Entry 9KQJ (electron microscopy, 2.95 A resolution); this record covers chains A and B.

== Chain A (and B) ==
Protein: Phosphatidylserine synthase 1
Source organism: Homo sapiens
Notes: EC 2.7.8.29; chain B of this document is another copy of the same molecule, construct and numbering; everything in this record applies to it too
UniProt: P48651 (PTSS1_HUMAN); residue numbers follow UniProt; this construct covers 1-473
Sequence (473 residues; row label = number of the first residue in the row):
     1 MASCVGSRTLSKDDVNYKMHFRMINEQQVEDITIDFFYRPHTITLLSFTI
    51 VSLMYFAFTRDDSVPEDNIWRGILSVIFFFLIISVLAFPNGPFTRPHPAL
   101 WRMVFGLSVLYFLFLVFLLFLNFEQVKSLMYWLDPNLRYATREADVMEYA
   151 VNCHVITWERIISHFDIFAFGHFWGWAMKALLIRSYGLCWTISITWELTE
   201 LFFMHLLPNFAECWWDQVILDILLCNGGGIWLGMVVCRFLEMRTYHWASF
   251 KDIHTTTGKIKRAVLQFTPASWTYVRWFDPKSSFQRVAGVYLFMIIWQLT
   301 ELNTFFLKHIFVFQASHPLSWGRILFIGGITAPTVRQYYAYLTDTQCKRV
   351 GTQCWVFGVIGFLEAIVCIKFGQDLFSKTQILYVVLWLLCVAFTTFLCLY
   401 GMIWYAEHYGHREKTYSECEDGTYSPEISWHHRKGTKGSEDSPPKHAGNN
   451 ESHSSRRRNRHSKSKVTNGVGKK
Not modelled in the structure: 1-13, 141-158, 409-473
Ion coordination: Ca2+: Glu-197, Glu-200, Gln-217
Residues lining bound ligands:
  - tetradecane (C14): Val-104, Pro-318, Trp-321, Gly-322, Leu-325, Phe-326, Gly-329
  - LBN (1-palmitoyl-2-oleoyl-sn-glycero-3-phosphocholine), molecule 1: Pro-40, His-41, Thr-42, Ile-43, Thr-44, Leu-46, Ser-47, Ile-50, Val-51, Met-54
  - LBN, molecule 2: Ile-69, Ile-73, Val-76, Ile-77, Leu-110, Tyr-111, Phe-114
  - LBN, molecule 3: Trp-70, Leu-74, Ile-77, Leu-107, Tyr-111, Phe-114, Leu-118, Met-130, Trp-132, Leu-133, Leu-307, Phe-311, Phe-313, His-317, Pro-318, Leu-319, Gly-322, Arg-323, Phe-326
  - LBN, molecule 4: Ile-73, Leu-110, Leu-113, Phe-114, Phe-117, Ser-128, Leu-129, Trp-132
  - LBN, molecule 5: Ile-167, Phe-168, Gly-171, His-172, Trp-174, Gly-175, Met-178, Ala-315, Ser-320, Trp-321, Ile-324, Leu-325, Gly-328, Gly-329
  - LBN, molecule 6: Gln-285, Ala-288, Gly-289, Tyr-291, Leu-292, Phe-293, Ile-295, Ile-296, Trp-297, Thr-331, Thr-334, Val-335, Tyr-338, Tyr-341, Leu-342, Asp-344, Thr-345, Cys-347, Lys-348, Cys-354, Phe-357, Gly-358, Ile-381, Val-384, Val-385, Trp-387, Leu-388
  - LBN, molecule 7: Leu-292, Tyr-341, Lys-348, Arg-349, Val-350, Phe-362
  - 1,2-dicaproyl-sn-phosphatidyl-L-serine (PSF), molecule 1: Val-29, Glu-30, Asp-31, Ile-32, Thr-33, Ile-34, Phe-37, Tyr-38, Arg-95, Pro-96, His-97, Trp-247, Phe-250, Arg-262, Ala-263, Gln-266, Phe-267
  - 1,2-dicaproyl-sn-phosphatidyl-L-serine (PSF), molecule 2: Pro-92, Phe-93, Thr-94, Arg-95, Pro-96, Leu-100, Trp-101, Met-178, Leu-181, Leu-182, Phe-267, Thr-268, Pro-269, Ala-270, Ser-271, Trp-272, Thr-273, Ala-332, Arg-336
  - Phosphatidylinositol (T7X), molecule 1: Tyr-17, Lys-18, Phe-21, Arg-22, Asn-25, Glu-26, Arg-349
  - Phosphatidylinositol (T7X), molecule 2: Glu-26, Gln-28, Phe-36, Phe-37, Tyr-38, Arg-39, Pro-40, His-41, Thr-42, Thr-44, Leu-45, Phe-48, Val-85, Leu-86, Ala-87, Phe-88, Pro-89, His-97, Ala-99, Arg-102
Curated features (UniProtKB/Swiss-Prot):
  - modified residue: Ala-2 (N-acetylalanine), Ser-417 (Phosphoserine), Ser-425 (Phosphoserine), Ser-442 (Phosphoserine), Ser-454 (Phosphoserine)
What the authors report for this chain:
  - binding site for LBN: Phe-168, His-172
  - Ca2+ coordination: Glu-197, Glu-200, Asp-221
  - conformationally variable residues (side-chain flip): His-172
  - mutagenesis - F168A: abolished catalytic activity
  - mutagenesis - E200A, E301A, K308A: decreased catalytic activity
  - mutagenesis - E200A, E301A, K308A: unchanged expression
  - catalytic residues: His-172 (proposed by the authors, not directly observed)
  - disease-associated variants - L265P, P269S, Q353R: increased catalytic activity (citing earlier work)

== How chain A and chain B interact ==
Residue-residue contacts - 95 pairs, chain A then chain B:
  Tyr-17(A) with Pro-40(B)
  Pro-40(A) with Tyr-17(B); Arg-349(B)
  Thr-42(A) with Val-350(B); Trp-355(B), hydrogen bond (backbone-side chain)
  Ile-43(A) with Tyr-341(B)
  Leu-46(A) with Trp-355(B); Val-359(B), hydrophobic
  Ile-50(A) with Phe-362(B), hydrophobic
  Leu-53(A) with Val-116(B), hydrophobic; Leu-119(B), hydrophobic; Leu-363(B), hydrophobic
  Phe-56(A) with Phe-120(B), hydrophobic
  Ala-57(A) with Leu-119(B), hydrophobic; Ile-366(B), hydrophobic; Lys-370(B)
  Phe-58(A) with Ile-366(B), hydrophobic; Ile-369(B), hydrophobic; Lys-370(B)
  Arg-60(A) with Phe-120(B), hydrogen bond (side chain-backbone)
  Asp-62(A) with Phe-120(B); Leu-121(B); Asn-122(B), hydrogen bond (backbone-side chain); Lys-370(B), salt bridge
  Pro-65(A) with Gln-125(B)
  Asn-68(A) with Phe-120(B); Asn-122(B), hydrogen bond; Gln-125(B)
  Ile-69(A) with Phe-117(B); Gln-125(B)
  Arg-71(A) with Phe-120(B)
  Gly-72(A) with Phe-117(B)
  Ile-73(A) with Phe-117(B)
  Ser-75(A) with Val-116(B); Phe-120(B)
  Val-76(A) with Leu-113(B); Phe-117(B), hydrophobic
  Phe-79(A) with Leu-113(B); Val-116(B), hydrophobic
  Phe-80(A) with Phe-80(B), hydrophobic; Leu-113(B), hydrophobic
  Ile-83(A) with Val-109(B), hydrophobic; Phe-112(B), hydrophobic; Trp-355(B), hydrophobic; Val-356(B), hydrophobic
  Leu-86(A) with Arg-349(B), hydrogen bond (backbone-side chain); Trp-355(B), hydrophobic
  Ala-87(A) with Ala-87(B); Phe-88(B), hydrophobic
  Phe-88(A) with Ala-87(B), hydrophobic; Phe-88(B), hydrophobic
  Phe-112(A) with Phe-79(B); Ile-83(B), hydrophobic
  Leu-113(A) with Val-76(B); Phe-80(B), hydrophobic
  Val-116(A) with Leu-53(B), hydrophobic; Ser-75(B); Val-76(B); Phe-79(B), hydrophobic
  Phe-117(A) with Ile-69(B); Gly-72(B); Val-76(B), hydrophobic
  Leu-119(A) with Leu-53(B), hydrophobic
  Phe-120(A) with Phe-56(B), hydrophobic; Arg-60(B), hydrogen bond (backbone-side chain); Asp-62(B); Asn-68(B); Ser-75(B)
  Leu-121(A) with Asp-62(B); Asn-68(B)
  Asn-122(A) with Asp-62(B), hydrogen bond (side chain-backbone); Asn-68(B), hydrogen bond
  Gln-125(A) with Pro-65(B); Asn-68(B); Ile-69(B)
  Tyr-341(A) with Ile-43(B)
  Arg-349(A) with Pro-40(B); Thr-42(B); Leu-86(B), hydrogen bond (side chain-backbone)
  Val-350(A) with Thr-42(B)
  Thr-352(A) with Leu-86(B)
  Trp-355(A) with Thr-42(B), hydrogen bond (side chain-backbone); Leu-46(B); Ile-83(B), hydrophobic; Leu-86(B), hydrophobic
  Val-356(A) with Ile-83(B), hydrophobic
  Val-359(A) with Thr-49(B)
  Phe-362(A) with Ile-50(B), hydrophobic
  Leu-363(A) with Leu-53(B), hydrophobic
  Ile-366(A) with Ile-50(B), hydrophobic; Phe-58(B), hydrophobic
  Ile-369(A) with Phe-58(B), hydrophobic
  Lys-370(A) with Ala-57(B); Phe-58(B); Asp-62(B), salt bridge
Other interface residues (no listed pair), chain A (55 interface residues in all): Lys-18, Leu-45, Thr-49, Met-54, Ile-82, Pro-89, Phe-105, Val-109
Other interface residues (no listed pair), chain B (56 interface residues in all): Gln-28, Leu-45, Met-54, Arg-71, Ile-73, Ile-82, Pro-89, Phe-105, Thr-352, Gly-358

== Overview ==
Chain A and chain B form an interface of 55 and 56 residues respectively; the contacts include 10 hydrogen
bonds and 2 salt bridges. Polar pairs include Asp-62(A)/Lys-370(B), Thr-42(A)/Trp-355(B) and
Arg-60(A)/Phe-120(B). From the paper: the catalytic residue His-172(A); E200A, E301A and K308A of chain A
reduce catalytic activity; 7 substitutions were tested in all.
Chain A and chain B are both Phosphatidylserine synthase 1 (Homo sapiens); the structure, Cryo-EM structure of
PSS1 with calcium, was determined by electron microscopy, deposited together with 9KQF and 9KQI.
